Entry 9E2W (electron microscopy, 3.30 A resolution); this record covers chains G and X of the 15 polymer chains in the assembly.

Chain G:
Molecule: Lagging strand DNA template
Sequence (21 nucleotides; each row starts with the number of its first residue; numbering starts at 0):
     0 AGCAGATATCACTCAGCACGA

Chain X:
Name: Topoisomerase 1-associated factor 1
Source organism: Saccharomyces cerevisiae W303
UniProt: P53840 (TOF1_YEAST); numbering as in UniProt (aligned over 1-1238)
Chain sequence (1238 residues; each row starts with the number of its first residue):
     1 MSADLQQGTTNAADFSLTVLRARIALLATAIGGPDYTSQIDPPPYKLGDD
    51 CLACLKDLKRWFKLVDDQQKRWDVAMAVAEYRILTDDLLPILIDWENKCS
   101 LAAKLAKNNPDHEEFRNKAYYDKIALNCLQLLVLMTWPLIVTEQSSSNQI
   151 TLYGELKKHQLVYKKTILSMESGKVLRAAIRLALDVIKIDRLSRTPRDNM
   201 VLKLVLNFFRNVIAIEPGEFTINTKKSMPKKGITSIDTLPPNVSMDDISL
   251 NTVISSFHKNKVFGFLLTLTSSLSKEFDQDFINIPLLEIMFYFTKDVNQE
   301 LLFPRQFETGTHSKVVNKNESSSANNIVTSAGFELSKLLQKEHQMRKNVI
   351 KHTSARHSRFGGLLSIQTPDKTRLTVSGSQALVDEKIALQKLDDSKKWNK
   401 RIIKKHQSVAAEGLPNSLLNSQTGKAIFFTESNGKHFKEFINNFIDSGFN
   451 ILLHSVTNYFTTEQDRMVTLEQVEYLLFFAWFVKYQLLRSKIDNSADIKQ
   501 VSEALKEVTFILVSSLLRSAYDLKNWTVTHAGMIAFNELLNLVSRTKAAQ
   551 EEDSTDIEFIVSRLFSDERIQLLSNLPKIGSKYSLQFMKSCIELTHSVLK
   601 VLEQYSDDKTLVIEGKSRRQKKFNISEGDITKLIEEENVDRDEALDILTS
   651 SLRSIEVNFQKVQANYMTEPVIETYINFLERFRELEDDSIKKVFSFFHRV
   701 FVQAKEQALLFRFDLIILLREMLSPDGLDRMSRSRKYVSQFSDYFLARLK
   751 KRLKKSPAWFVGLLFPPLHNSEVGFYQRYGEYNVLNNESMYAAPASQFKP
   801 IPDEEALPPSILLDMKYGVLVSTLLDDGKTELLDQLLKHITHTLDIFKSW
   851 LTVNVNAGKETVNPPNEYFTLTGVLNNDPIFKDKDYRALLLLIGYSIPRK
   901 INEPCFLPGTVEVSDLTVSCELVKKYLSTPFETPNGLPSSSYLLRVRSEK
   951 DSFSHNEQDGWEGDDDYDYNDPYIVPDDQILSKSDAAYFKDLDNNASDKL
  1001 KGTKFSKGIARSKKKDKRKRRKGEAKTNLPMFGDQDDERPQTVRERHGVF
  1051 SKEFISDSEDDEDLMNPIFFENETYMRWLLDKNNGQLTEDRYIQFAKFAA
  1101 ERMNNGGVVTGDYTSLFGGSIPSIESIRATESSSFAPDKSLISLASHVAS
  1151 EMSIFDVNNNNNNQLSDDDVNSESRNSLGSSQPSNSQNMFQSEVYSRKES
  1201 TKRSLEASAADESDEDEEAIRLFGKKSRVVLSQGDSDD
Not modelled in the structure: 1-11, 305-328, 614-654, 782-1238
Swiss-Prot annotation at these positions:
  - modified residue (Phosphoserine): Ser626, Ser654, Ser1056, Ser1058, Ser1213

Interface between chain G and chain X:
Pairs across the interface (4; chain G residue first):
  DG4(G) with Lys230(X), salt bridge to the phosphate
  DC11(G) with Arg401(X), hydrogen bond to the phosphate
  DT12(G) with Arg401(X), hydrogen bond to the sugar
  DA14(G) with Lys405(X), salt bridge to the phosphate
Interface residues without a listed pair, chain G (5 interface residues in all): DA3
Interface residues without a listed pair, chain X (5 interface residues in all): Lys400, Ile403

Summary:
Chain G and chain X each contribute 5 residues to their interface, with 2 hydrogen bonds and 2 salt bridges.
Polar pairs include DT12(G)-Arg401(X), DC11(G)-Arg401(X) and DG4(G)-Lys230(X).
Chain G is Lagging strand DNA template and chain X is Topoisomerase 1-associated factor 1 (Saccharomyces
cerevisiae W303); the structure, Cryo-EM structure of yeast CMG helicase stalled at G4-containing DNA
template, state 1, was determined by electron microscopy, deposited together with 9E2Y, 9E2Z and 9E2X.
